PDB entry 8CS9 | electron microscopy, 2.74 A resolution | chains A and f of the 18 polymer chains in the assembly

[Chain A]
Name: Ankyrin-1
Organism: Homo sapiens
Reference sequence: P16157 (ANK1_HUMAN); residue numbers follow UniProt; this construct covers 1-1881
Sequence (1881 residues; numbered 1 to 1881; the number before each row is that of its first residue):
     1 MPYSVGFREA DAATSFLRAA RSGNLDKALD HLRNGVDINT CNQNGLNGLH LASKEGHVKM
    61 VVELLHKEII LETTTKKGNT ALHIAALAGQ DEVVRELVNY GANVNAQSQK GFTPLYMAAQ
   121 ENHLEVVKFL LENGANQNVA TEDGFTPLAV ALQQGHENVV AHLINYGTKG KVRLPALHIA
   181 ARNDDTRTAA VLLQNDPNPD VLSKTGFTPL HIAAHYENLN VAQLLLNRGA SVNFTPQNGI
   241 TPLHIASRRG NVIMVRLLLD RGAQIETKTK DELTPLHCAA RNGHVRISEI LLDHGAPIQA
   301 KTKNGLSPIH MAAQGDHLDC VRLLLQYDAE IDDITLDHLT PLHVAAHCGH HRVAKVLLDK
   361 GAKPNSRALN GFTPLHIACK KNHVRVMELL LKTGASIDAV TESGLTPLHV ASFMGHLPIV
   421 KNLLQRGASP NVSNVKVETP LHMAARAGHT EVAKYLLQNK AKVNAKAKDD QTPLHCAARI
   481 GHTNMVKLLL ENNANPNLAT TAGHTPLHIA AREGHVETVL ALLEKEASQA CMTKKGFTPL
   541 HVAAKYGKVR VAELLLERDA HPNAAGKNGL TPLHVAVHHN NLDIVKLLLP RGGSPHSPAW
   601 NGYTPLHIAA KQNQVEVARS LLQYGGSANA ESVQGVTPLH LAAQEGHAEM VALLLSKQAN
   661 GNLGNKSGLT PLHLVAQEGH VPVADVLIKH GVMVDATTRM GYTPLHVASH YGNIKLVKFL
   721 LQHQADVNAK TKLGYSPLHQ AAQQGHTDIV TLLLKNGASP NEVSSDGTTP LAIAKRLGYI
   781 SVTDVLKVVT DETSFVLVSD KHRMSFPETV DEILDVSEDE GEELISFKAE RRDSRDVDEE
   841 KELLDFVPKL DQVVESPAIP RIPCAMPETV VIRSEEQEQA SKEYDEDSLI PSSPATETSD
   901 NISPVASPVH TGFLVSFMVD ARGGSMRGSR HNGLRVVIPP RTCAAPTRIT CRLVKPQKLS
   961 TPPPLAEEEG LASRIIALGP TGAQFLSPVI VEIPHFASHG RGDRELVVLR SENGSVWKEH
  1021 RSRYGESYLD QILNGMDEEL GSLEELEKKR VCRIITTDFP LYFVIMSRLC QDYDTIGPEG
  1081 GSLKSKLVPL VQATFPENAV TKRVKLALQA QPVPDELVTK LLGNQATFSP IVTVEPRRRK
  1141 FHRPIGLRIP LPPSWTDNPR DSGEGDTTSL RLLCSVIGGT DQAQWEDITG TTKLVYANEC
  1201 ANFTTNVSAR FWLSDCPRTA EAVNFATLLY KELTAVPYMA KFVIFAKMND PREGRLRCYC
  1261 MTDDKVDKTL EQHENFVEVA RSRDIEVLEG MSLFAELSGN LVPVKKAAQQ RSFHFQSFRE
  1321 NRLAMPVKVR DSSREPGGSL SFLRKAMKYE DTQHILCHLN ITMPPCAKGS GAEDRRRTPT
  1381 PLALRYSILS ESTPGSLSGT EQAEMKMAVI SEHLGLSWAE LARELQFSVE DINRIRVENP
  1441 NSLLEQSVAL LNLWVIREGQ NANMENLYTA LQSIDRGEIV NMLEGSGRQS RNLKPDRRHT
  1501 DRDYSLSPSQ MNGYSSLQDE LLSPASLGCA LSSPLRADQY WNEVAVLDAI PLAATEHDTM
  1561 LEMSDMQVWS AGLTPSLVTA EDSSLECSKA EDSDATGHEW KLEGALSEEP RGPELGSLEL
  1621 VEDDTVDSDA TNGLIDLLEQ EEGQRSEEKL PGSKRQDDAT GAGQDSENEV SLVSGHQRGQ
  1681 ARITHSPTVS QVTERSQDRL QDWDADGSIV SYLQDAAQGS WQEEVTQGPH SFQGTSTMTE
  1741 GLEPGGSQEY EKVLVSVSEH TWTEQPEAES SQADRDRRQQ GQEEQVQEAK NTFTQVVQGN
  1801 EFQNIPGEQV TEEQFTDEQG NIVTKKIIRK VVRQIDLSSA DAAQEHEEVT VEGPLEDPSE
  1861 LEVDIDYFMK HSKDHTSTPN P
Not modelled in the structure: 1-10, 794-801, 815-1881
UniProt features mapped onto this chain:
  - modified residue: Asn105 (3S: -3-hydroxyasparagine), Asn233 (3S: -3-hydroxyasparagine), Ser429 (Phosphoserine), Asn431 (3S: -3-hydroxyasparagine), Asn464 (3S: -3-hydroxyasparagine), Asn629 (3S: -3-hydroxyasparagine), Asn662 (3S: -3-hydroxyasparagine), Asp695 (3S: -3-hydroxyaspartate), Asn728 (3S: -3-hydroxyasparagine), Ser759 (Phosphoserine), Asn761 (3S: -3-hydroxyasparagine), Ser781 (Phosphoserine), Ser817 (Phosphoserine), Ser834 (Phosphoserine), Ser856 (Phosphoserine), Thr961 (Phosphothreonine), Tyr1073 (Phosphotyrosine), Ser1082 (Phosphoserine), Thr1378 (Phosphothreonine), Thr1380 (Phosphothreonine) and 14 more in UniProt
  - natural variant: Leu276 (L276R: In SPH1), Asp332 (D332H: In a breast cancer sample), Val463 (V463I: In SPH1), Arg619 (R619H: In Brueggen), Ile1054 (I1054T: In SPH1), Asp1592 (D1592N: In Duesseldorf)
  - mutagenesis: Thr1824 (T1824P: Abolishes interaction with OBSCN (in isoform Mu17)), Lys1826 (K1826E: Abolishes interaction with OBSCN (in isoform Mu17)), Arg1829 (R1829G: Abolishes interaction with OBSCN (in isoform Mu17)), Lys1830 (K1830E: Abolishes interaction with OBSCN (in isoform Mu17))

[Chain f]
Name: Band 3 anion transport protein
Organism: Homo sapiens
Reference sequence: P02730 (B3AT_HUMAN); residue numbers follow UniProt; this construct covers 1-911
Sequence (911 residues; numbered 1 to 911; the number before each row is that of its first residue):
     1 MEELQDDYED MMEENLEQEE YEDPDIPESQ MEEPAAHDTE ATATDYHTTS HPGTHKVYVE
    61 LQELVMDEKN QELRWMEAAR WVQLEENLGE NGAWGRPHLS HLTFWSLLEL RRVFTKGTVL
   121 LDLQETSLAG VANQLLDRFI FEDQIRPQDR EELLRALLLK HSHAGELEAL GGVKPAVLTR
   181 SGDPSQPLLP QHSSLETQLF CEQGDGGTEG HSPSGILEKI PPDSEATLVL VGRADFLEQP
   241 VLGFVRLQEA AELEAVELPV PIRFLFVLLG PEAPHIDYTQ LGRAAATLMS ERVFRIDAYM
   301 AQSRGELLHS LEGFLDCSLV LPPTDAPSEQ ALLSLVPVQR ELLRRRYQSS PAKPDSSFYK
   361 GLDLNGGPDD PLQQTGQLFG GLVRDIRRRY PYYLSDITDA FSPQVLAAVI FIYFAALSPA
   421 ITFGGLLGEK TRNQMGVSEL LISTAVQGIL FALLGAQPLL VVGFSGPLLV FEEAFFSFCE
   481 TNGLEYIVGR VWIGFWLILL VVLVVAFEGS FLVRFISRYT QEIFSFLISL IFIYETFSKL
   541 IKIFQDHPLQ KTYNYNVLMV PKPQGPLPNT ALLSLVLMAG TFFFAMMLRK FKNSSYFPGK
   601 LRRVIGDFGV PISILIMVLV DFFIQDTYTQ KLSVPDGFKV SNSSARGWVI HPLGLRSEFP
   661 IWMMFASALP ALLVFILIFL ESQITTLIVS KPERKMVKGS GFHLDLLLVV GMGGVAALFG
   721 MPWLSATTVR SVTHANALTV MGKASTPGAA AQIQEVKEQR ISGLLVAVLV GLSILMEPIL
   781 SRIPLAVLFG IFLYMGVTSL SGIQLFDRIL LLFKPPKYHP DVPYVKRVKT WRMHLFTGIQ
   841 IICLAVLWVV KSTPASLALP FVLILTVPLR RVLLPLIFRN VELQCLDADD AKATFDEEEG
   901 RDEYDEVAMP V
Not modelled in the structure: 1-51, 204-216, 350-370, 744-750, 895-911
UniProt features mapped onto this chain:
  - region: Glu13 to Met31 (Microbial infection: Interaction with P.falciparum (isolate K1) FBPA), Ala176 to Ser185 (Interaction with ANK1)
  - site: Lys590 (Important for anion transport), Glu681 (Important for anion-proton cotransport)
  - modified residue: Met1 (N-acetylmethionine), Tyr8 (Phosphotyrosine), Tyr21 (Phosphotyrosine), Tyr46 (Phosphotyrosine), Ser185 (Phosphoserine), Ser350 (Phosphoserine), Tyr359 (Phosphotyrosine), Tyr904 (Phosphotyrosine)
  - lipidation: Cys843 (S-palmitoyl cysteine)
  - glycosylation: Asn642 (N-linked (GlcNAc...) (complex) asparagine)
  - natural variant: Glu40 (E40K: Found in patients with hemolytic anemia; uncertain significance), Lys56 (K56E: In Di(a)/Memphis-II antigen), Glu90 (E90K: In SPH4), Gly130 (G130R: In SPH4), Pro147 (P147S: In SPH4), Ala285 (A285D: In SPH4), Pro327 (P327R: In SPH4), Ala400 to Ala408 (deletion: In SAO and DRTA4), Glu429 (E429D: In NFLD+ antigen), Arg432 (R432W: In ELO antigen), Thr444 (T444N: In DRTA4), Gly455 (G455E: In SPH4; G455R: In SPH4), 40 further natural variant entries in UniProt
  - mutagenesis: Glu85 (E85A/R: Impairs expression at the cell membrane), Arg283 (R283A/E/S: Impairs expression at the cell membrane), Asn642 (N642D: Loss of N-glycosylation site), Glu681 (E681Q: Impairs expression at the cell membrane)
Covalent attachments: N-acetylglucosamine (NAG) linked to Asn642
Small-molecule neighbours:
  - PIO ([(2R)-2-octanoyloxy-3-[oxidanyl-[(1R,2R,3S,4R,5R,6S)-2,3,6-tris(oxidanyl)-4,5-diphosphonooxy-cyclohexyl]oxy-phosphoryl]oxy-propyl] octanoate), molecule 1: Phe597, Pro598, Gly599, Arg602
  - PIO, molecule 2: Leu812, Phe813, Lys814, Pro815, Pro816, Lys817, Tyr818
From the paper describing this entry:
  - post-translational modification sites: Tyr8 (citing earlier work)

[How chain A and chain f interact]
Contacting residue pairs (36):
  Leu589(A) - Ala129(f)
  Pro590(A) - Ser127(f)
  Pro590(A) - Ala129(f)
  Pro590(A) - Gly130(f)  hydrogen bond (backbone-backbone)
  Arg591(A) - Ser127(f)  hydrogen bond (backbone-side chain)
  Gly592(A) - Ser127(f)
  Ser594(A) - Glu254(f)  hydrogen bond
  His596(A) - Leu158(f)  hydrogen bond (side chain-backbone)
  His596(A) - Leu159(f)
  His596(A) - Lys160(f)
  His596(A) - Glu254(f)  salt bridge
  Leu622(A) - Arg155(f)  hydrogen bond (backbone-side chain)
  Gln623(A) - Leu154(f)
  Gln623(A) - Arg155(f)
  Tyr624(A) - Asn133(f)  hydrogen bond
  Tyr624(A) - Leu158(f)
  Gly625(A) - Arg155(f)
  Gly625(A) - Leu158(f)
  Gly625(A) - Leu159(f)
  Gly626(A) - Arg155(f)  hydrogen bond (backbone-side chain)
  Ser627(A) - Glu72(f)  hydrogen bond
  Ala628(A) - Glu72(f)
  Asn629(A) - Asn70(f)
  Asn629(A) - Glu72(f)  hydrogen bond
  Glu631(A) - Lys69(f)  salt bridge
  Ser656(A) - Asp183(f)
  Lys657(A) - Arg155(f)
  Gln658(A) - Glu72(f)
  Gln658(A) - Leu73(f)  hydrogen bond (side chain-backbone)
  Gln658(A) - Gly182(f)  hydrogen bond (side chain-backbone)
  Gln658(A) - Asp183(f)
  Gln658(A) - Pro184(f)
  Asn660(A) - Lys69(f)
  Asn660(A) - Asn70(f)  hydrogen bond
  Leu663(A) - Lys69(f)
  Leu663(A) - Asn70(f)
Also at the interface, not in a pair above, chain f (18 interface residues in all): Gln71
From the paper, about this interface:
  - interface residues, chain f: Glu63(f) (citing earlier work)

[Overview]
20 residues of chain A and 18 residues of chain f are in contact; the contacts include 12 hydrogen bonds and 2
salt bridges. Among the polar pairs are His596(A)-Glu254(f), Glu631(A)-Lys69(f) and Arg591(A)-Ser127(f). Chain
f binds compound PIO. Covalently linked N-acetylglucosamine: at Asn642(f). The paper reports the interface
residue Glu63(f); a modification site at Tyr8(f).
Chain A is Ankyrin-1 and chain f is Band 3 anion transport protein, both from Homo sapiens; the structure,
Composite reconstruction of Class 1 of the erythrocyte ankyrin-1 complex, was determined by electron
microscopy, deposited together with 7UZ3, 7UZQ, 7UZU, 7V07, 7V0K, 7V0M and 10 further entries.
